PDB entry 3TGU | X-ray diffraction, 2.70 A resolution | chains A and B of the 20 polymer chains in the assembly

== Chain A ==
Protein: Mitochondrial ubiquinol-cytochrome-c reductase complex core protein i
Source organism: Gallus gallus
Notes: EC 1.10.2.2
UniProt: D0VX31 (D0VX31_CHICK); residues 1-446 here = UniProt positions 1-446
Sequence (446 residues; each row starts with the number of its first residue):
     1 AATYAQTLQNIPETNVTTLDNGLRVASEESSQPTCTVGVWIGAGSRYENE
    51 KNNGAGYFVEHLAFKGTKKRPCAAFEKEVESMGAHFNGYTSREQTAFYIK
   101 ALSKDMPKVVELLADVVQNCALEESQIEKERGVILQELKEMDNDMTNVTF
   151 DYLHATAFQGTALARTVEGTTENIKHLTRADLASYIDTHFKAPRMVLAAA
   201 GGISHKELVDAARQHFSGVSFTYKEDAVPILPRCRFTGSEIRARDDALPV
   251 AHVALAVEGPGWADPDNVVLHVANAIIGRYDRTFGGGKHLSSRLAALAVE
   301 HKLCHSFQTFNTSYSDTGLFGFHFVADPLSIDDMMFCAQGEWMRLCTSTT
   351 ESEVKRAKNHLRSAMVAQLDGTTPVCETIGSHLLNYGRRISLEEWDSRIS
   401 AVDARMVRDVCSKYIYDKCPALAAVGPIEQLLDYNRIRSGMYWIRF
Disordered / not traced: 1, 445-446

== Chain B ==
Protein: Mitochondrial ubiquinol-cytochrome-c reductase complex core protein 2
Source organism: Gallus gallus
Notes: EC 1.10.2.2
UniProt: D0VX29 (D0VX29_CHICK); residues -1 to 439 here correspond to UniProt positions 1-441 (UniProt number = residue number + 2)
Sequence (441 residues; each row starts with the number of its first residue; numbers below 1 keep their minus sign (Ser-1 is residue -1)):
    -1 SLKVAPKVAVSAAAERVKLCPGAEDLEITKLPNGLIIASLENFSPASRIG
    49 VFIKAGSRYETTANLGTAHLLRLASPLTTKGASSFRITRGIEAVGGSLSV
    99 YSTREKMTYCVECLRDHVDTVMEYLLNVTTAPEFRPWEVTDLQPQLKVDK
   149 AVAFQSPQVGVLENLHAAAYKTALANPLYCPDYRIGKITSEQLHHFVQNN
   199 FTSARMALVGIGVKHSDLKQVAEQFLNIRSGAGTSSAKATYWGGEIREQN
   249 GHSLVHAAVVTEGAAVGSAEANAFSVLQHVLGAGPLIKRGSSVTSKLYQG
   299 VAKATTQPFDASAFNVNYSDSGLFGFYTISQAAHAGEVIRAAMNQLKAAA
   349 QGGVTEEDVTKAKNQLKATYLMSVETAQGLLNEIGSEALLSGTHTAPSVV
   399 AQKIDSVTSADVVNAAKKFVSGKKSMAASGDLGSTPFLDEL
Disordered / not traced: -1 to 18

== Interface between chain A and chain B ==
Residue-residue contacts - 71 pairs, chain A then chain B:
  Ala2(A) with Phe41(B), hydrophobic; Arg113(B), hydrogen bond (backbone-side chain)
  Tyr4(A) with Pro43(B); Arg113(B); Asp114(B), hydrogen bond (backbone-side chain)
  Thr7(A) with Phe41(B); Ser42(B); Pro43(B); Arg113(B)
  Leu8(A) with Pro43(B), hydrophobic
  Asn10(A) with Pro19(B)
  Gln32(A) with Glu373(B)
  Pro33(A) with Leu369(B), hydrophobic
  Thr34(A) with Leu369(B); Met370(B); Glu373(B), hydrogen bond
  Tyr57(A) with Arg287(B)
  Glu60(A) with Lys286(B), salt bridge; Arg287(B), salt bridge
  His61(A) with Arg287(B), hydrogen bond
  Phe64(A) with Ile285(B), hydrophobic; Lys286(B)
  Lys65(A) with Arg287(B), hydrogen bond (side chain-backbone)
  Glu76(A) with Ile285(B); Gly288(B); Ser289(B), hydrogen bond (side chain-backbone)
  Lys77(A) with Lys359(B)
  Glu80(A) with Ser290(B); Val291(B), hydrogen bond (side chain-backbone); Thr292(B), hydrogen bond (side chain-backbone); Gln363(B)
  Ser81(A) with Thr292(B); Lys359(B)
  Gly83(A) with Ala366(B)
  Ala84(A) with Leu284(B)
  His85(A) with Leu284(B); Met370(B)
  Phe86(A) with Leu284(B), hydrogen bond (backbone-backbone); Ile285(B); Lys286(B), hydrogen bond (backbone-backbone)
  Asn87(A) with Lys286(B)
  Gly88(A) with Lys286(B), hydrogen bond (backbone-side chain)
  Tyr89(A) with Lys286(B)
  Lys100(A) with Met370(B); Glu373(B), salt bridge
  Glu137(A) with Arg287(B), salt bridge
  Arg282(A) with Gln143(B), hydrogen bond (backbone-side chain)
  Gly285(A) with Pro74(B)
  Gly286(A) with Thr86(B)
  His289(A) with Ser82(B); Phe83(B); Arg87(B), hydrogen bond (backbone-side chain)
  Leu290(A) with Arg87(B); Glu90(B)
  Ser291(A) with Arg87(B); Glu90(B), hydrogen bond (backbone-side chain)
  Arg356(A) with Glu90(B); Ala91(B)
  Asn359(A) with Ala91(B), hydrogen bond (side chain-backbone); Val92(B); Gly93(B); His115(B)
  His360(A) with Gly93(B)
  Ser363(A) with Gly93(B), hydrogen bond (side chain-backbone); Leu112(B)
  Val366(A) with Pro43(B), hydrophobic; Ala44(B), hydrophobic
  Asp370(A) with Thr374(B); Ala375(B), hydrogen bond (side chain-backbone)
  Gly371(A) with Glu373(B)
  Thr372(A) with Glu373(B), hydrogen bond
Interface residues without a listed pair, chain A (47 interface residues in all): Thr3, Cys35, Val79, Thr283, Arg362, Thr373, Leu392
Interface residues without a listed pair, chain B (42 interface residues in all): Glu39, Val146, Val150, Ser293, Thr367, Val372

== Summary ==
47 residues of chain A and 42 residues of chain B are in contact; the contacts include 18 hydrogen bonds and 4
salt bridges. Among the polar pairs are Glu60(A)-Lys286(B), Glu60(A)-Arg287(B) and Lys100(A)-Glu373(B).
Here chain A is Mitochondrial ubiquinol-cytochrome-c reductase complex core protein i and chain B is
Mitochondrial ubiquinol-cytochrome-c reductase complex core protein 2, both from Gallus gallus. Entry 3TGU
(Cytochrome bc1 complex from chicken with pfvs-designed moa inhibitor bound) was determined by X-ray
diffraction.
